8IU0 - chain A; structure by electron microscopy, 2.66 A resolution.

Chain A:
Name: HcKCR1
From: Hyphochytrium catenoides
Notes: engineered mutation(s): H225F
Chain sequence (273 residues; row label = number of the first residue in the row; numbers below 1 keep their minus sign (Gly-1 is residue -1)):
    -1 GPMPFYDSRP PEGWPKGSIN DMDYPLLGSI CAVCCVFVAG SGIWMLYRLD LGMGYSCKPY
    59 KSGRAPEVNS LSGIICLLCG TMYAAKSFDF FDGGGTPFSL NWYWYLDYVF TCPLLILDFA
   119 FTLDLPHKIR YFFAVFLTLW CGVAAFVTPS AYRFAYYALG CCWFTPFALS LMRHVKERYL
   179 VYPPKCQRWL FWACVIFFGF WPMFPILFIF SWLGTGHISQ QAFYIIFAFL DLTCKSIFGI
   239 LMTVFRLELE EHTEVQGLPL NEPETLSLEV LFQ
Not modelled in the structure: -1 to 5, 261-271
Covalently attached groups: retinal (RET) linked to Lys233
Residues lining bound ligands:
  - phosphatidylcholine (PSC; (7R,17E,20E)-4-hydroxy-N,N,N-trimethyl-9-oxo-7-[(palmitoyloxy)methyl]-3,5,8-trioxa-4-phosphahexacosa-17,20-dien-1-aminium 4-oxide), molecule 1: Ala30, Cys33, Ala82, Ser85, Phe86, Phe89, Tyr150
  - phosphatidylcholine (PSC), molecule 2: Val34, Phe35, Gly38, Ser39, Trp42, Tyr53, Trp187, Ile235, Ile238, Leu239, Val242, Leu245
  - phosphatidylcholine (PSC), molecule 3: Val34, Ala37, Gly38, Ile41, Trp42, Tyr45
  - phosphatidylcholine (PSC), molecule 4: Ile41, Asp48, His125, Arg128, Tyr129, Ala132, Trp161, Pro164, Phe165, Ser168, Arg171, His172
  - phosphatidylcholine (PSC), molecule 5: Leu44, Tyr45, Asp48, Ile72, Leu75, Arg128, Phe131, Trp161
  - phosphatidylcholine (PSC), molecule 6: Glu65, Val66, Leu112, Leu115, Phe119, Lys126, Ile127, Phe131
  - phosphatidylcholine (PSC), molecule 7: Leu76, Thr79, Met80, Ala83, Pro95, Phe96, Ser97, Leu98, Phe108, Leu135, Trp138, Cys139, Ala142, Tyr154
  - phosphatidylcholine (PSC), molecule 8: Pro95, Phe96, Tyr101, Leu104, Trp138, Val141, Val145
  - phosphatidylcholine (PSC), molecule 9: Met170, Val173, Lys174, Tyr177, Phe189, Cys192, Val193, Phe196, Gly197
  - phosphatidylcholine (PSC), molecule 10: Ile204, Phe208, Ile216
  - retinal (RET): Tyr103, Tyr106, Thr109, Cys110, Leu113, Thr136, Leu137, Gly140, Tyr155, Gly158, Cys159, Phe162, Trp199, Phe202, Pro203, Asp229, Cys232

In short:
Ligands of chain A: 10 copies of phosphatidylcholine. Retinal is covalently linked to Lys233.
Chain A is HcKCR1 (Hyphochytrium catenoides); the structure, Cryo-EM structure of the potassium-selective
channelrhodopsin HcKCR1 H225F mutant in lipid nanodisc, was determined by electron microscopy (same
publication as 8H86 and 8H87).
